9OJZ - chains F and H of the 12 polymer chains in the assembly; structure by electron microscopy, 3.39 A resolution.

# Chain F
Name: Vesicle-fusing ATPase
Organism: Cricetulus griseus
Notes: EC 3.6.4.6
UniProtKB: P18708 (NSF_CRIGR); residue numbers follow UniProt; this construct covers 1-744
Amino-acid sequence (747 residues; each row starts with the number of its first residue; numbers below 1 keep their minus sign (Gly-2 is residue -2)):
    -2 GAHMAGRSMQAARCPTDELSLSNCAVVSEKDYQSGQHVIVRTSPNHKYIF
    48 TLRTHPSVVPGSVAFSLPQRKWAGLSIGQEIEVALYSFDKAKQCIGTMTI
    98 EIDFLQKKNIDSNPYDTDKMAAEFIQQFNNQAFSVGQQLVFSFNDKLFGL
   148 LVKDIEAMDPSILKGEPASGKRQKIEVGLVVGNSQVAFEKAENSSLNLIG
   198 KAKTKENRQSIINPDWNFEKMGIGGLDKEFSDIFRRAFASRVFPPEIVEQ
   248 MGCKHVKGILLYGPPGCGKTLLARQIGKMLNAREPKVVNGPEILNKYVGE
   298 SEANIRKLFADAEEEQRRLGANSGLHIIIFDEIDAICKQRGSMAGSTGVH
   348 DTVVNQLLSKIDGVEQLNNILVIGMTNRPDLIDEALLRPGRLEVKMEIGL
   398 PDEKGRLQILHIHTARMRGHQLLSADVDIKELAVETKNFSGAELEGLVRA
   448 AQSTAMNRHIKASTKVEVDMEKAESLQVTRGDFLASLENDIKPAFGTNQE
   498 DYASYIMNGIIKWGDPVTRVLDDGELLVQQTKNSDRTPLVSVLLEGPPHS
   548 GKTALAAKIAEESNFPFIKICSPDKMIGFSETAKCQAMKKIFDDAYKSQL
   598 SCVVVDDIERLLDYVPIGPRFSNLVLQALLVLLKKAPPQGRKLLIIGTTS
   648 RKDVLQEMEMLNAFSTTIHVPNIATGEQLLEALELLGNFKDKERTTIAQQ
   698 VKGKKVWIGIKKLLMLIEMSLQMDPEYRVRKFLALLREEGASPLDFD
Disordered / not traced: -2 to 211, 246-251, 336-343, 741-744
Construct notes: expression tag (-2 to 0)
Small-molecule neighbours:
  - ATP (adenosine-5'-triphosphate), molecule 1: Gly219, Ile220, Gly221, Pro261, Pro262, Gly263, Cys264, Gly265, Lys266, Thr267, Leu268, Asn374, Ile406, His410, Gly438, Ala439, Glu442
  - ATP, molecule 2: Met504, Asn505, Gly506, Ile507, Ile508, Trp510, Pro545, His546, Ser547, Gly548, Lys549, Thr550, Ala551, Leu552, Asp604, Ile707, Lys708
Swiss-Prot annotation at these positions:
  - binding site (ATP): Asn505 to Trp510, Pro545 to Leu552
  - binding site (Mg(2+)): Thr550
  - modified residue: Lys105 (N6-acetyllysine), Ser207 (Phosphoserine), Tyr259 (Phosphotyrosine), Ser569 (Phosphoserine)
Reported in the primary citation:
  - post-translational modification sites: Ser207 (citing earlier work)

# Chain H
Name: Syntaxin-1A
Organism: Rattus norvegicus
UniProtKB: P32851 (STX1A_RAT); numbering as in UniProt (aligned over 1-267)
Amino-acid sequence (267 residues; each row starts with the number of its first residue):
     1 MKDRTQELRTAKDSDDDDDVTVTVDRDRFMDEFFEQVEEIRGFIDKIAEN
    51 VEEVKRKHSAILASPNPDEKTKEELEELMSDIKKTANKVRSKLKSIEQSI
   101 EQEEGLNRSSADLRIRKTQHSTLSRKFVEVMSEYNATQSDYRERCKGRIQ
   151 RQLEITGRTTTSEELEDMLESGNPAIFASGIIMDSSISKQALSEIETRHS
   201 EIIKLENSIRELHDMFMDMAMLVESQGEMIDRIEYNVEHAVDYVERAVSD
   251 TKKAVKYQSKARRKKIM
Disordered / not traced: 1-171, 260-267
Swiss-Prot annotation at these positions:
  - site: Lys253, Ala254 (Microbial infection: Cleavage)
  - modified residue (Phosphoserine): Ser14, Ser64, Ser95, Ser188
  - cross-link (Glycyl lysine isopeptide (Lys-Gly)): Lys252 (interchain with G-Cter in SUMO), Lys253 (interchain with G-Cter in SUMO), Lys256 (interchain with G-Cter in SUMO)

# Interface between chain F and chain H
Contacting residue pairs - 8 pairs, chain F then chain H:
  Lys293(F) with Asp184(H); Ser185(H)
  Tyr294(F) with Ser185(H); Ser186(H); Ile187(H); Ser188(H); Lys189(H); Gln190(H)
Other interface residues (no listed pair), chain F (4 interface residues in all): Val295, Glu297

# Overview
The interface between chain F and chain H involves 4 residues on one side and 7 on the other. Bound to chain
F: ATP. Curated annotation (UniProt) lists 14 ATP-binding residues and Mg2+-binding residue Thr550(F) on chain
F. From the paper: a modification site at Ser207(F).
Here chain F is Vesicle-fusing ATPase (Cricetulus griseus) and chain H is Syntaxin-1A (Rattus norvegicus).
Entry 9OJZ (21bin20S complex (NSF-alphaSNAP-2:1 syntaxin-1a:SNAP-25), non-hydrolyzing, class 5) was determined
by electron microscopy (same publication as 9OJR, 9OJU, 9OK3, 9OK5, 9OKC, 9OLJ and 17 further entries).
